PDB entry 5T5N | X-ray diffraction, 3.10 A resolution | chains J and K of the 15 polymer chains in the assembly

== Chain J ==
Protein: Fab antibody fragment, light chain (10D10)
From: Mus musculus
Notes: antibody fragment or engineered binder
Sequence (212 residues; row label = number of the first residue in the row):
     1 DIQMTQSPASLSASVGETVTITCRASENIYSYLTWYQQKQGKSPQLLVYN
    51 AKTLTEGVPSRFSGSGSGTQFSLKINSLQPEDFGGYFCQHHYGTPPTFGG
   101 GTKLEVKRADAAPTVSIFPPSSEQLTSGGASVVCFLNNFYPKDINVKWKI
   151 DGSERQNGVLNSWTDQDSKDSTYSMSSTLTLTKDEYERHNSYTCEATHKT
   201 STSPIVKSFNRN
Cystine bridges: Cys23-Cys88, Cys134-Cys194

== Chain K ==
Protein: Fab antibody fragment, heavy chain (10D10)
From: Mus musculus
Notes: antibody fragment or engineered binder
Sequence (217 residues; numbered 1 to 217; the number before each row is that of its first residue):
     1 QVQLQQSGPELVRPGASVKMSCKASGYTFTNYWMHWVKQRPGQALEWIGM
    51 IDPSKSETTLNQKFRGKATLNVDKSSNTAYMQLSSLTSEDSAVYYCAREV
   101 YYFDYWGQGTTLTVSSAKTTPPSVYPLAPGSAAQTNSMVTLGCLVKGYFP
   151 EPVTVTWNSGSLSSGVHTFPAVLQSDLYTLSSSVTVPSSSWPSETVTCNV
   201 AHPASSTKVDKKIVPRD
Not modelled in the structure: 130-135
Cystine bridges: Cys22-Cys96, Cys143-Cys198

== How chain J and chain K interact ==
Pairs across the interface (67; chain J residue first):
  Thr34(J) - Tyr102(K)
  Tyr36(J) - Phe103(K)  hydrogen bond (side chain-backbone)
  Tyr36(J) - Trp106(K)
  Gln38(J) - Gln39(K)  hydrogen bond
  Gln38(J) - Tyr95(K)
  Lys42(J) - Tyr95(K)
  Ser43(J) - Tyr95(K)
  Ser43(J) - Gly107(K)  hydrogen bond (side chain-backbone)
  Pro44(J) - Trp106(K)  hydrophobic
  Leu46(J) - Tyr102(K)  hydrophobic
  Leu46(J) - Phe103(K)
  Leu46(J) - Asp104(K)
  Tyr49(J) - Tyr102(K)  hydrophobic
  Phe87(J) - Leu45(K)  hydrophobic
  Gln89(J) - Phe103(K)
  His91(J) - Glu99(K)  salt bridge
  His91(J) - Tyr101(K)  hydrogen bond (side chain-backbone)
  His91(J) - Tyr102(K)  hydrogen bond (side chain-backbone)
  His91(J) - Phe103(K)
  Thr94(J) - Trp47(K)
  Thr94(J) - Met50(K)
  Pro95(J) - Trp47(K)  hydrophobic
  Pro95(J) - Asn61(K)
  Pro96(J) - Trp47(K)
  Phe98(J) - Val37(K)  hydrophobic
  Phe98(J) - Leu45(K)
  Phe98(J) - Phe103(K)  hydrophobic
  Phe98(J) - Trp106(K)  hydrophobic
  Gly99(J) - Ala44(K)
  Ser116(J) - Thr140(K)
  Phe118(J) - Leu127(K)  hydrophobic
  Phe118(J) - Thr140(K)
  Phe118(J) - Leu141(K)  hydrophobic
  Pro119(J) - Ala128(K)
  Pro119(J) - Pro129(K)
  Pro119(J) - Arg216(K)  hydrogen bond (backbone-side chain)
  Pro120(J) - Arg216(K)
  Ser121(J) - Tyr125(K)
  Ser121(J) - Pro126(K)
  Glu123(J) - Pro126(K)
  Gln124(J) - Tyr125(K)
  Gln124(J) - Leu144(K)
  Ser127(J) - Tyr125(K)
  Val133(J) - Leu127(K)  hydrophobic
  Phe135(J) - Leu127(K)  hydrophobic
  Phe135(J) - Phe169(K)  hydrophobic
  Phe135(J) - Ser181(K)
  Phe135(J) - Ser183(K)
  Asn137(J) - His167(K)
  Asn137(J) - Phe169(K)
  Asn137(J) - Ser183(K)  hydrogen bond
  Asn138(J) - His167(K)  hydrogen bond
  Leu160(J) - Val172(K)  hydrophobic
  Leu160(J) - Gln174(K)
  Asn161(J) - Val172(K)
  Ser162(J) - Phe169(K)
  Ser162(J) - Pro170(K)  hydrogen bond (side chain-backbone)
  Ser162(J) - Val172(K)
  Trp163(J) - Pro170(K)
  Thr164(J) - Phe169(K)
  Thr164(J) - Pro170(K)
  Ser174(J) - His167(K)  hydrogen bond
  Ser174(J) - Phe169(K)
  Met175(J) - Phe169(K)
  Ser176(J) - Phe169(K)
  Ser176(J) - Ser181(K)
  Thr178(J) - Ser181(K)
Interface residues without a listed pair, chain J (41 interface residues in all): Gly100, Ser122, Ser131, Asp167
Interface residues without a listed pair, chain K (36 interface residues in all): Thr59, Gln108, Gly142, Leu173, Ser182

== In short ==
41 residues of chain J and 36 residues of chain K are in contact, with 10 hydrogen bonds and 1 salt bridge.
Polar pairs include His91(J)-Glu99(K), Tyr36(J)-Phe103(K) and Gln38(J)-Gln39(K).
Here chain J is Fab antibody fragment, light chain (10D10) and chain K is Fab antibody fragment, heavy chain
(10D10), both from Mus musculus. Entry 5T5N (Calcium-activated chloride channel bestrophin-1 (BEST1), triple
mutant: I76A, F80A, F84A; in complex with an Fab antibody ...) was determined by X-ray diffraction.
